6Y6D - chains C and E of the 6 polymer chains in the assembly; structure by X-ray diffraction, 2.20 A resolution.

Chain C:
Name: Tubulin alpha-1B chain
Organism: Bos taurus
UniProtKB: P81947 (TBA1B_BOVIN); residues 1-451 here = UniProt positions 1-451
Amino-acid sequence (451 residues; numbered 1 to 451; the number before each row is that of its first residue):
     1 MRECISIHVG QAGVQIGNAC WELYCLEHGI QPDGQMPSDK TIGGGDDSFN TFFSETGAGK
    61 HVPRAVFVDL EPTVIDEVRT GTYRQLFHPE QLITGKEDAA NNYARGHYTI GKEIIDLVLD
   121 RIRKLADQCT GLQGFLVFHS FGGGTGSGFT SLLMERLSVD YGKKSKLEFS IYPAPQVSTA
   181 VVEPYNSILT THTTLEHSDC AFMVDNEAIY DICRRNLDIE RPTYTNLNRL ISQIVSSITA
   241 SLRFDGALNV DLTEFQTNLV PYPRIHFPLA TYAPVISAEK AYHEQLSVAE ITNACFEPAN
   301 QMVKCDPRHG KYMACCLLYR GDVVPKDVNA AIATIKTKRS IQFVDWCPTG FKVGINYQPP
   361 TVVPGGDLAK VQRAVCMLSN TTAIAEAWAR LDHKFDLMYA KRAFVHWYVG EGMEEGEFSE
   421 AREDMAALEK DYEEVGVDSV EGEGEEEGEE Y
Disordered / not traced: 441-451
Ion coordination: Ca2+: D39, T41, G44, E55
Ligand contacts:
  - GTP (guanosine-5'-triphosphate): G10, Q11, A12, Q15, I16, D69, D98, A99, A100, N101, S140, G142, G143, G144, T145, G146, I171, P173, V177, S178, T179, E183, N206, Y224, L227, N228, I231
  - OBQ ((3S)-7-azanyl-6-methoxy-3-[(5R)-4-methoxy-6-methyl-7,8-dihydro-5H-[1,3]dioxolo[4,5-g]isoquinolin-5-yl]-3H-2-benzofuran-1-one): N101, T179, A180, V181
What the authors report for this chain:
  - binding site for OBQ: S178, T179, V181

Chain E:
Name: Stathmin-4
Organism: Rattus norvegicus
UniProtKB: P63043 (STMN4_RAT); residues 5-145 here correspond to UniProt positions 49-189 (UniProt number = residue number + 44)
Amino-acid sequence (143 residues; row label = number of the first residue in the row):
     3 MADMEVIELN KCTSGQSFEV ILKPPSFDGV PEFNASLPRR RDPSLEEIQK KLEAAEERRK
    63 YQEAELLKHL AEKREHEREV IQKAIEENNN FIKMAKEKLA QKMESNKENR EAHLAAMLER
   123 LQEKDKHAEE VRKNKELKEE ASR
Disordered / not traced: 3-5, 28-43, 144-145
Differences from the reference sequence: expression tag (3-4)
Swiss-Prot annotation at these positions:
  - modified residue: S46 (Phosphoserine)

How chain C and chain E interact:
Pairs across the interface - 34 pairs, chain C then chain E:
  H107(C) with L101(E); K104(E); M105(E)
  Y108(C) with K104(E); M105(E), hydrophobic; N108(E)
  T109(C) with R112(E)
  K112(C) with M105(E)
  E155(C) with L101(E); K104(E), salt bridge
  R156(C) with L101(E)
  S158(C) with F93(E); I94(E)
  V159(C) with I94(E); A97(E), hydrophobic; K98(E)
  G162(C) with N90(E); I94(E)
  K163(C) with N90(E), hydrogen bond (backbone-side chain); F93(E)
  T193(C) with K104(E)
  E196(C) with F93(E)
  H197(C) with F93(E); A97(E)
  V409(C) with H115(E), hydrogen bond (backbone-side chain)
  G410(C) with R112(E)
  E411(C) with N108(E), hydrogen bond (backbone-side chain); R112(E), salt bridge
  G412(C) with N108(E), hydrogen bond (backbone-side chain); N111(E), hydrogen bond (backbone-side chain); R112(E)
  M413(C) with N108(E)
  E414(C) with S107(E); N111(E), hydrogen bond
Interface residues without a listed pair, chain C (20 interface residues in all): L152
Interface residues without a listed pair, chain E (15 interface residues in all): E89, K100

Overview:
20 residues of chain C and 15 residues of chain E are in contact, with 6 hydrogen bonds and 2 salt bridges.
Among the polar pairs are E155(C)-K104(E), E411(C)-R112(E) and K163(C)-N90(E). Ligands of chain C: GTP and
compound OBQ. From the paper: a binding site for OBQ at S178(C), T179(C) and V181(C).
Here chain C is Tubulin alpha-1B chain (Bos taurus) and chain E is Stathmin-4 (Rattus norvegicus). Entry 6Y6D
(Tubulin-7-Aminonoscapine complex) was determined by X-ray diffraction.
